8ZLS - chain A; structure by X-ray diffraction, 2.21 A resolution.

Chain A:
Molecule: MaDS1
Organism: Morus alba
Chain sequence (520 residues; each row starts with the number of its first residue):
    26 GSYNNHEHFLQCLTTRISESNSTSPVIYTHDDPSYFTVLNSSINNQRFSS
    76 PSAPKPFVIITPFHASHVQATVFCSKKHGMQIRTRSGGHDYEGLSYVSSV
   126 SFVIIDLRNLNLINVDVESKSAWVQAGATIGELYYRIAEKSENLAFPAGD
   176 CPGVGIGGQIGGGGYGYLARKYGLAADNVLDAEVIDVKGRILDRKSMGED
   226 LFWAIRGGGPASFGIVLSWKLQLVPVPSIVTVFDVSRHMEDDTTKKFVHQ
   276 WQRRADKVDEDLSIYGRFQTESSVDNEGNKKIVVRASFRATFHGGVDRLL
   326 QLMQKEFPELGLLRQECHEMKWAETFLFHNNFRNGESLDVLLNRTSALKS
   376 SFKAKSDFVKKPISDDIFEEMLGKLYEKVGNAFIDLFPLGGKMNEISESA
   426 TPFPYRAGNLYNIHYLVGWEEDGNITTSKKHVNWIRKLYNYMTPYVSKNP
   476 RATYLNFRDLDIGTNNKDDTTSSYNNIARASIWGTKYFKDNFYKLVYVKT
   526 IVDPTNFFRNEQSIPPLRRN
Unresolved in the structure: 26-30, 45-49, 359-360, 370-373, 448-449, 493-494, 545
Cystine bridges: Cys37-Cys99
Covalently attached groups: flavin-adenine dinucleotide (FAD) linked to His114, Cys176

Summary:
Chain A is MaDS1 (Morus alba); the structure, Apo structure of BBE-like oxidative cyclase MaDS1, was
determined by X-ray diffraction together with 8ZLT from the same study.
